PDB entry 3CPW | X-ray diffraction, 2.70 A resolution | chains 0 and O of the 31 polymer chains in the assembly

Chain 0:
Molecule: 23S ribosomal RNA
Source organism: Haloarcula marismortui
Sequence (2922 nucleotides; numbered 2 to 2923; the number before each row is that of its first residue):
     2 UUGGCUACUAUGCCAGCUGGUGGAUUGCUCGGCUCAGGCGCUGAUGAAGG
    52 ACGUGCCAAGCUGCGAUAAGCCAUGGGGAGCCGCACGGAGGCGAAGAACC
   102 AUGGAUUUCCGAAUGAGAAUCUCUCUAACAAUUGCUUCGCGCAAUGAGGA
   152 ACCCCGAGAACUGAAACAUCUCAGUAUCGGGAGGAACAGAAAACGCAAUG
   202 UGAUGUCGUUAGUAACCGCGAGUGAACGCGAUACAGCCCAAACCGAAGCC
   252 CUCACGGGCAAUGUGGUGUCAGGGCUACCUCUCAUCAGCCGACCGUCUCG
   302 ACGAAGUCUCUUGGAACAGAGCGUGAUACAGGGUGACAACCCCGUACUCG
   352 AGACCAGUACGACGUGCGGUAGUGCCAGAGUAGCGGGGGUUGGAUAUCCC
   402 UCGCGAAUAACGCAGGCAUCGACUGCGAAGGCUAAACACAACCUGAGACC
   452 GAUAGUGAACAAGUAGUGUGAACGAACGCUGCAAAGUACCCUCAGAAGGG
   502 AGGCGAAAUAGAGCAUGAAAUCAGUUGGCGAUCGAGCGACAGGGCAUACA
   552 AGGUCCCCCGACGAAUGACCGACGCGCGAGCGUCCAGUAAGACUCACGGG
   602 AAGCCGAUGUUCUGUCGUACGUUUUGAAAAACGAGCCAGGGAGUGUGUCU
   652 GCAUGGCAAGUCUAACCGGAGUAUCCGGGGAGGCACAGGGAAACCGACAU
   702 GGCCGCAGGGCUUUGCCCGAGGGCCGCCGUCUUCAAGGGCGGGGAGCCAU
   752 GUGGACACGACCCGAAUCCGGACGAUCUACGCAUGGACAAGAUGAAGCGU
   802 GCCGAAAGGCACGUGGAAGUCUGUUAGAGUUGGUGUCCUACAAUACCCUC
   852 UCGUGAUCUAUGUGUAGGGGUGAAAGGCCCAUCGAGUCCGGCAACAGCUG
   902 GUUCCAAUCGAAACAUGUCGAAGCAUGACCUCCGCCGAGGUAGUCUGUGA
   952 GGUAGAGCGACCGAUUGGUGUGUCCGCCUCCGAGAGGAGUCGGCACACCU
  1002 GUCAAACUCCAAACUUACAGACGCCGUUUGACGCGGGGAUUCCGGUGCGC
  1052 GGGGUAAGCCUGUGUACCAGGAGGGGAACAACCCAGAGAUAGGUUAAGGU
  1102 CCCCAAGUGUGGAUUAAGUGUAAUCCUCUGAAGGUGGUCUCGAGCCCUAG
  1152 ACAGCCGGGAGGUGAGCUUAGAAGCAGCUACCCUCUAAGAAAAGCGUAAC
  1202 AGCUUACCGGCCGAGGUUUGAGGCGCCCAAAAUGAUCGGGACUCAAAUCC
  1252 ACCACCGAGACCUGUCCGUACCACUCAUACUGGUAAUCGAGUAGAUUGGC
  1302 GCUCUAAUUGGAUGGAAGUAGGGGUGAAAACUCCUAUGGACCGAUUAGUG
  1352 ACGAAAAUCCUGGCCAUAGUAGCAGCGAUAGUCGGGUGAGAACCCCGACG
  1402 GCCUAAUGGAUAAGGGUUCCUCAGCACUGCUGAUCAGCUGAGGGUUAGCC
  1452 GGUCCUAAGUCAUACCGCAACUCGACUAUGACGAAAUGGGAAACGGGUUA
  1502 AUAUUCCCGUGCCACUAUGCAGUGAAAGUUGACGCCCUGGGGUCGAUCAC
  1552 GCUGGGCAUUCGCCCAGUCGAACCGUCCAACUCCGUGGAAGCCGUAAUGG
  1602 CAGGAAGCGGACGAACGGCGGCAUAGGGAAACGUGAUUCAACCUGGGGCC
  1652 CAUGAAAAGACGAGCAUAGUGUCCGUACCGAGAACCGACACAGGUGUCCA
  1702 UGGCGGCGAAAGCCAAGGCCUGUCGGGAGCAACCAACGUUAGGGAAUUCG
  1752 GCAAGUUAGUCCCGUACCUUCGGAAGAAGGGAUGCCUGCUCCGGAACGGA
  1802 GCAGGUCGCAGUGACUCGGAAGCUCGGACUGUCUAGUAACAACAUAGGUG
  1852 ACCGCAAAUCCGCAAGGACUCGUACGGUCACUGAAUCCUGCCCAGUGCAG
  1902 GUAUCUGAACACCUCGUACAAGAGGACGAAGGACCUGUCAACGGCGGGGG
  1952 UAACUAUGACCCUCUUAAGGUAGCGUAGUACCUUGCCGCAUCAGUAGCGG
  2002 CUUGCAUGAAUGGAUUAACCAGAGCUUCACUGUCCCAACGUUGGGCCCGG
  2052 UGAACUGUACAUUCCAGUGCGGAGUCUGGAGACACCCAGGGGGAAGCAAA
  2102 GACCCUAUGGAGCUUUACUGCAGGCUGUCGCUGAGACGUGGUCGCCGAUG
  2152 UGCAGCAUAGGUAGGAGACACUACACAGGUACCCGCGCUAGCGGGCCACC
  2202 GAGUCAACAGUGAAAUACUACCCGUCGGUGACUGCGACUCUCACUCCGGG
  2252 AGGAGGACACCGAUAGCCGGGCAGUUUGACUGGGGCGGUACGCGCUCGAA
  2302 AAGAUAUCGAGCGCGCCCUAUGGCUAUCUCAGCCGGGACAGAGACCCGGC
  2352 GAAGAGUGCAAGAGCAAAAGAUAGCUUGACAGUGUUCUUCCCAACGAGGA
  2402 ACGCUGACGCGAAAGCGUGGUCUAGCGAACCAAUUAGCCUGCUUGAUGCG
  2452 GGCAAUUGAUGACAGAAAAGCUACCCUAGGGAUAACAGAGUCGUCACUCG
  2502 CAAGAGCACAUAUCGACCGAGUGGCUUGCUACCUCGAUGUCGGUUCCCUC
  2552 CAUCCUGCCCGUGCAGAAGCGGGCAAGGGUGAGGUUGUUCGCCUAUUAAA
  2602 GGAGGUCGUGAGCUGGGUUUAGACCGUCGUGAGACAGGUCGGCUGCUAUC
  2652 UACUGGGUGUGUAAUGGUGUCUGACAAGAACGACCGUAUAGUACGAGAGG
  2702 AACUACGGUUGGUGGCCACUGGUGUACCGGUUGUUCGAGAGAGCACGUGC
  2752 CGGGUAGCCACGCCACACGGGGUAAGAGCUGAACGCAUCUAAGCUCGAAA
  2802 CCCACUUGGAAAAGAGACACCGCCGAGGUCCCGCGUACAAGACGCGGUCG
  2852 AUAGACUCGGGGUGUGCGCGUCGAGGUAACGAGACGUUAAGCCCACGAGC
  2902 ACUAACAGACCAAAGCCAUCAU
Unresolved in the structure: 2-9, 126-127, 715, 971-998, 1560, 1952-1963, 2137-2236, 2339-2343, 2665-2666, 2915-2923
Sequence notes: conflict C559 (U3154 in 3377779), C560 (U3155 in 3377779); engineered mutation A2099 (G4694 in 3377779)
Ion coordination: Na+ site 1: U12 (shared with 1 residue of chain Q); Mg2+ site 1 near G28 (its only coordinating residue here); Na+ site 2: C40, C443; Na+ site 3: G56, A59, G61; Sr2+ site 1: C85 (shared with 1 residue of chain S); Na+ site 4 near U108 (its only coordinating residue here); Mg2+ site 2 near U115 (its only coordinating residue here); Na+ site 5: C130, U146; Na+ site 6: C141, G142; Sr2+ site 2: G147, A183 (shared with 1 residue of chain L); Mg2+ site 3: C162, U2276; K+ site 1: C162, U163, U172; 66 more Mg2+ sites not listed; 58 more Na+ sites not listed; 71 more Sr2+ sites not listed; 1 more K+ sites not listed
Residues lining bound ligands:
  - acetyl group (ACE): G2102, A2486, G2540
  - Linezolid (ZLD; N-{[(5S)-3-(3-fluoro-4-morpholin-4-ylphenyl)-2-oxo-1,3-oxazolidin-5-yl]methyl}acetamide): G2102, A2486, C2487, A2538, U2539, G2540, U2541, U2620

Chain O:
Molecule: 50S ribosomal protein L19e
Source organism: Haloarcula marismortui
UniProt: P14119 (RL19_HALMA); residues 0-148 here correspond to UniProt positions 1-149 (UniProt number = residue number + 1)
Amino-acid sequence (149 residues; row label = number of the first residue in the row; numbering starts at 0):
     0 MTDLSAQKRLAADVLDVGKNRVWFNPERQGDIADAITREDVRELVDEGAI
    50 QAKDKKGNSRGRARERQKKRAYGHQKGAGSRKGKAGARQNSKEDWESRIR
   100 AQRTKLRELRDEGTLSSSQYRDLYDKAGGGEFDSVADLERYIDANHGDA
Unresolved in the structure: 0, 144-148

How chain 0 and chain O interact:
Pairs across the interface (174):
  G792(0) - Ala86(O)  sugar contact
  A793(0) - Lys83(O)  sugar contact
  A793(0) - Gly85(O)  phosphate contact
  A793(0) - Ala86(O)  hydrogen bond to the phosphate
  G800(0) - Gly127(O)  sugar contact
  G800(0) - Gly128(O)  hydrogen bond to the base
  U801(0) - Asp124(O)  sugar contact
  U801(0) - Lys125(O)  phosphate contact
  U801(0) - Gly128(O)  sugar contact
  U801(0) - Glu130(O)  hydrogen bond to the sugar
  G802(0) - Lys125(O)  phosphate contact
  G802(0) - Glu130(O)  sugar contact
  G814(0) - Trp94(O)  sugar contact
  U815(0) - Trp94(O)  sugar contact
  G816(0) - Lys91(O)  salt bridge to the phosphate
  G817(0) - Lys91(O)  salt bridge to the phosphate
  G1386(0) - Gln28(O)  hydrogen bond to the base
  G1387(0) - Thr1(O)  hydrogen bond to the sugar
  G1387(0) - Gln28(O)  hydrogen bond to the sugar
  U1388(0) - Thr1(O)  hydrogen bond to the sugar
  C1395(0) - Asp2(O)  hydrogen bond to the sugar
  C1396(0) - Thr1(O)  sugar contact
  C1396(0) - Asp2(O)  sugar contact
  C1396(0) - Leu3(O)  hydrogen bond to the sugar
  C1396(0) - Ser4(O)  phosphate contact
  C1397(0) - Leu3(O)  sugar contact
  C1397(0) - Lys7(O)  salt bridge to the phosphate
  C1397(0) - Phe23(O)  hydrogen bond to the sugar
  C1397(0) - Pro25(O)  sugar contact
  C1397(0) - Gln28(O)  sugar contact
  G1398(0) - Lys7(O)  salt bridge to the phosphate
  G1398(0) - Val21(O)  phosphate contact
  G1398(0) - Trp22(O)  hydrogen bond to the phosphate
  G1398(0) - Phe23(O)  hydrogen bond to the phosphate
  G1398(0) - Pro25(O)  sugar contact
  A1399(0) - Trp22(O)  phosphate contact
  A1399(0) - Lys52(O)  salt bridge to the phosphate
  U1422(0) - Ala5(O)  phosphate contact
  U1499(0) - Arg41(O)  salt bridge to the phosphate
  U1500(0) - Arg37(O)  phosphate contact
  U1500(0) - Arg41(O)  salt bridge to the phosphate
  A1501(0) - Arg8(O)  hydrogen bond to the phosphate
  A1501(0) - Leu9(O)  phosphate contact
  A1501(0) - Thr36(O)  phosphate contact
  A1501(0) - Arg37(O)  salt bridge to the phosphate
  A1502(0) - Arg8(O)  salt bridge to the phosphate
  A1502(0) - Leu9(O)  phosphate contact
  A1502(0) - Arg37(O)  salt bridge to the phosphate
  U1539(0) - Lys91(O)  sugar contact
  G1540(0) - Glu95(O)  sugar contact
  G1540(0) - Arg99(O)  hydrogen bond to the phosphate
  G1541(0) - Arg99(O)  salt bridge to the phosphate
  U1548(0) - Arg59(O)  hydrogen bond to the phosphate
  C1549(0) - Arg59(O)  salt bridge to the phosphate
  C1549(0) - Arg63(O)  salt bridge to the phosphate
  C1549(0) - Gln66(O)  sugar contact
  C1565(0) - Ser58(O)  hydrogen bond to the sugar
  C1565(0) - Arg59(O)  phosphate contact
  C1565(0) - Gly60(O)  phosphate contact
  C1565(0) - Arg63(O)  salt bridge to the phosphate
  C1566(0) - Gly56(O)  phosphate contact
  C1566(0) - Asn57(O)  sugar contact
  C1566(0) - Ser58(O)  phosphate contact
  C1566(0) - Arg59(O)  hydrogen bond to the phosphate
  C1566(0) - Arg63(O)  salt bridge to the phosphate
  C1593(0) - Ser116(O)  sugar contact
  C1593(0) - Ser117(O)  phosphate contact
  C1593(0) - Arg120(O)  sugar contact
  C1594(0) - Arg109(O)  salt bridge to the phosphate
  C1594(0) - Ser116(O)  phosphate contact
  C1594(0) - Tyr119(O)  phosphate contact
  C1594(0) - Arg120(O)  salt bridge to the phosphate
  G1595(0) - Arg109(O)  salt bridge to the phosphate
  G1595(0) - Tyr119(O)  hydrogen bond to the phosphate
  G1595(0) - Arg120(O)  salt bridge to the phosphate
  G1595(0) - Tyr123(O)  base contact
  U1596(0) - Arg102(O)  base contact
  U1596(0) - Arg106(O)  salt bridge to the phosphate
  U1596(0) - Tyr123(O)  hydrogen bond to the phosphate
  A1597(0) - Lys91(O)  hydrogen bond to the base
  A1597(0) - Trp94(O)  hydrogen bond to the sugar
  A1597(0) - Glu95(O)  sugar contact
  A1597(0) - Ile98(O)  sugar contact
  A1597(0) - Arg99(O)  salt bridge to the phosphate
  A1597(0) - Arg102(O)  salt bridge to the phosphate
  A1598(0) - Trp94(O)  phosphate contact
  A1598(0) - Arg102(O)  salt bridge to the phosphate
  G1703(0) - Asn57(O)  base contact
  G1704(0) - Asn57(O)  hydrogen bond to the base
  G1704(0) - Arg59(O)  hydrogen bond to the phosphate
  C1705(0) - Arg59(O)  salt bridge to the phosphate
  C1705(0) - Arg65(O)  hydrogen bond to the phosphate
  G1706(0) - Arg65(O)  salt bridge to the phosphate
  G1706(0) - Arg69(O)  salt bridge to the phosphate
  G1707(0) - Arg69(O)  salt bridge to the phosphate
  G1707(0) - Lys81(O)  phosphate contact
  G1707(0) - Gly82(O)  phosphate contact
  C1708(0) - Arg80(O)  phosphate contact
  C1708(0) - Lys81(O)  hydrogen bond to the phosphate
  C1708(0) - Gly82(O)  hydrogen bond to the phosphate
  C1708(0) - Ala86(O)  sugar contact
  C1708(0) - Arg87(O)  salt bridge to the phosphate
  C1715(0) - Lys55(O)  hydrogen bond to the sugar
  C1715(0) - Asn57(O)  hydrogen bond to the sugar
  A1716(0) - Lys55(O)  hydrogen bond to the sugar
  A1716(0) - Gly56(O)  sugar contact
  A1716(0) - Asn57(O)  sugar contact
  A1717(0) - Lys54(O)  phosphate contact
  A1717(0) - Lys55(O)  hydrogen bond to the phosphate
  G1718(0) - Gly17(O)  hydrogen bond to the phosphate
  G1718(0) - Arg20(O)  salt bridge to the phosphate
  G1719(0) - Gly17(O)  phosphate contact
  G1719(0) - Lys18(O)  hydrogen bond to the phosphate
  G1719(0) - Asn19(O)  hydrogen bond to the phosphate
  C1720(0) - Asn19(O)  hydrogen bond to the phosphate
  G1760(0) - Ala77(O)  hydrogen bond to the base
  G1760(0) - Arg80(O)  hydrogen bond to the base
  G1760(0) - Lys81(O)  hydrogen bond to the sugar
  U1761(0) - Arg80(O)  sugar contact
  U1761(0) - Lys81(O)  sugar contact
  U1761(0) - Gly82(O)  sugar contact
  U1761(0) - Lys83(O)  phosphate contact
  U1761(0) - Ala84(O)  phosphate contact
  C1762(0) - Lys83(O)  salt bridge to the phosphate
  C1762(0) - Ala84(O)  hydrogen bond to the phosphate
  U1784(0) - Ala77(O)  sugar contact
  U1784(0) - Gly78(O)  hydrogen bond to the phosphate
  G1785(0) - Gly76(O)  phosphate contact
  G1785(0) - Ala77(O)  phosphate contact
  G1785(0) - Gly78(O)  hydrogen bond to the phosphate
  G1785(0) - Ser79(O)  phosphate contact
  C1786(0) - Gln74(O)  phosphate contact
  C1787(0) - Lys68(O)  salt bridge to the phosphate
  C1787(0) - Gln74(O)  hydrogen bond to the phosphate
  U1788(0) - Lys68(O)  phosphate contact
  U1788(0) - His73(O)  hydrogen bond to the base
  G1789(0) - Tyr71(O)  base contact
  G1789(0) - His73(O)  hydrogen bond to the base
  C1790(0) - Tyr71(O)  hydrogen bond to the phosphate
  C1793(0) - Arg97(O)  sugar contact
  C1793(0) - Ser133(O)  phosphate contact
  C1793(0) - Ala135(O)  phosphate contact
  G1794(0) - Ser96(O)  hydrogen bond to the sugar
  G1794(0) - Ala100(O)  phosphate contact
  G1794(0) - Ser133(O)  phosphate contact
  G1794(0) - Val134(O)  hydrogen bond to the phosphate
  G1795(0) - Ala100(O)  phosphate contact
  A1796(0) - Ser96(O)  base contact
  C1798(0) - Gln66(O)  sugar contact
  C1798(0) - Ala70(O)  phosphate contact
  G1799(0) - Arg87(O)  sugar contact
  G1799(0) - Gln88(O)  base contact
  G1800(0) - Lys75(O)  salt bridge to the phosphate
  G1800(0) - Arg87(O)  sugar contact
  G1800(0) - Gln88(O)  sugar contact
  A1801(0) - Arg80(O)  salt bridge to the phosphate
  A1801(0) - Arg87(O)  salt bridge to the phosphate
  G1802(0) - Gly72(O)  base contact
  G1802(0) - Arg80(O)  salt bridge to the phosphate
  U1813(0) - Gly78(O)  sugar contact
  U1813(0) - Lys81(O)  sugar contact
  U1817(0) - Lys81(O)  hydrogen bond to the base
  U2735(0) - Arg65(O)  salt bridge to the phosphate
  U2736(0) - Lys55(O)  hydrogen bond to the sugar
  U2736(0) - Asn57(O)  sugar contact
  U2736(0) - Arg61(O)  salt bridge to the phosphate
  C2737(0) - Lys55(O)  sugar contact
  C2737(0) - Gly56(O)  phosphate contact
  C2737(0) - Asn57(O)  phosphate contact
  C2737(0) - Ser58(O)  hydrogen bond to the phosphate
  C2737(0) - Arg61(O)  salt bridge to the phosphate
  G2738(0) - Ser58(O)  sugar contact
  G2738(0) - Arg61(O)  hydrogen bond to the phosphate
  A2739(0) - Arg61(O)  salt bridge to the phosphate
Also at the interface, not in a pair above, chain 0 (77 interface residues in all): C1436, G1556, A1567, A1783
Also at the interface, not in a pair above, chain O (83 interface residues in all): Val16, Asn24, Ile35, Asp53, Ala62, Gly129

In short:
77 residues of chain 0 and 83 residues of chain O are in contact, with 50 hydrogen bonds and 39 salt bridges.
Among the polar pairs are G800(0)-Gly128(O), G1386(0)-Gln28(O) and A1597(0)-Lys91(O). Bound to chain 0:
Linezolid and acetyl group.
Chain 0 is 23S ribosomal RNA and chain O is 50S ribosomal protein L19e, both from Haloarcula marismortui; the
structure, The structure of the antibiotic LINEZOLID bound to the large ribosomal subunit of HALOARCULA
MARISMORTUI, was determined by X-ray diffraction.
